PDB entry 6UJX | X-ray diffraction, 2.70 A resolution | chains A and P of the 4 polymer chains in the assembly

Chain A:
Name: p66 Reverse transcriptase/RNaseH
Organism: Human immunodeficiency virus type 1 group M subtype B (isolate HXB2)
Notes: EC 3.4.23.16, 2.7.7.49, 2.7.7.7, 3.1.26.13, 3.1.13.2, 2.7.7.-, 3.1.-.-
UniProt: P04585 (POL_HV1H2); residues 1-560 here correspond to UniProt positions 588-1147 (UniProt number = residue number + 587)
Amino-acid sequence (572 residues; each row starts with the number of its first residue; numbers below 1 keep their minus sign (Met-11 is residue -11)):
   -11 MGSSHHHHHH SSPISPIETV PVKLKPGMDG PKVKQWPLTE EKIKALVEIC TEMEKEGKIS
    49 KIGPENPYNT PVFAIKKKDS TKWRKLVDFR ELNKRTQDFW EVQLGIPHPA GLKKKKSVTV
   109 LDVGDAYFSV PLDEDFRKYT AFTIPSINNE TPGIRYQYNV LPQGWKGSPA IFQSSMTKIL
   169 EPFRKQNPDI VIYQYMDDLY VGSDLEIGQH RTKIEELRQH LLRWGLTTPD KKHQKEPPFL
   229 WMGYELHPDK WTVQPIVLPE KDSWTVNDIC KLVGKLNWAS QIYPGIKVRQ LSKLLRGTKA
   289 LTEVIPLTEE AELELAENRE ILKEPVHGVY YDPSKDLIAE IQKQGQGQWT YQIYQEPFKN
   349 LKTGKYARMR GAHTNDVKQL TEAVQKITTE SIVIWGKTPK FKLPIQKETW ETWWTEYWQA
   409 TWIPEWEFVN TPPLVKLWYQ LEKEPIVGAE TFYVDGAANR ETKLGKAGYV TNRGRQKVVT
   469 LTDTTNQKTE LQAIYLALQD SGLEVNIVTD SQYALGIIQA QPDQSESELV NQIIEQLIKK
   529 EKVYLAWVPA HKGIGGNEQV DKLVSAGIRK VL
Disordered / not traced: -11 to 0, 135-141, 556-560
Sequence notes: initiating methionine (-11); expression tag (-10 to 0); engineered mutation Cys258 (Gln845 in P04585), Ser280 (Cys867 in P04585)
Bound ions: Mg2+: Asp110, Val111, Asp185 (together with 1RY)
Ligand contacts: 1RY: Lys65, Arg72, Asp110, Val111, Gly112, Asp113, Ala114, Tyr115, Gln151, Met184, Asp185, Lys220
UniProt features mapped onto this chain:
  - region: Phe227 to His235 (RT 'primer grip')
  - motif: Trp398 to Trp414 (Tryptophan repeat motif)
  - binding site (Mg(2+)): Asp110, Asp185, Asp186, Asp443, Glu478, Asp498, Asp549
  - site: Trp401 (Essential for RT p66/p51 heterodimerization), Trp414 (Essential for RT p66/p51 heterodimerization), Phe440, Tyr441 (Cleavage), Leu560 (Cleavage)
From the paper describing this entry:
  - binding site for the ligand 1RY: Lys65, Arg72, Tyr115, Met184, Lys220
  - Mg2+ coordination: Asp110, Val111, Asp185
  - contacts within the chain: Arg72-Gln151 (hydrogen bond)
  - conformationally variable residues (side-chain flip): Met184

Chain P:
Molecule: DNA primer
Sequence (21 nucleotides; row label = number of the first residue in the row):
   802 ACAGTCCCTG TTCGGGCGCC C
Disordered / not traced: 802-804
Modified positions: DOC (2',3'-dideoxycytidine-5'-monophosphate) at position 822

Interface between chain A and chain P:
Contacting residue pairs - 34 pairs, chain A then chain P:
  Lys66(A) with DOC_822(P), salt bridge to the phosphate
  Tyr183(A) with DC821(P), hydrogen bond to the base; DOC_822(P), sugar contact
  Met184(A) with DOC_822(P), base contact
  Asp185(A) with DOC_822(P), sugar contact
  Met230(A) with DC821(P), sugar contact; DOC_822(P), phosphate contact
  Gly231(A) with DC821(P), phosphate contact
  Asn255(A) with DC818(P), sugar contact
  Cys258(A) with DC818(P), sugar contact
  Lys259(A) with DC818(P), phosphate contact; DG819(P), phosphate contact
  Gly262(A) with DG819(P), sugar contact
  Lys263(A) with DG819(P), phosphate contact; DC820(P), salt bridge to the phosphate
  Trp266(A) with DC820(P), sugar contact
  Leu289(A) with DG817(P), phosphate contact
  Arg358(A) with DT812(P), salt bridge to the phosphate
  Gly359(A) with DG811(P), phosphate contact
  Ala360(A) with DT810(P), phosphate contact; DG811(P), hydrogen bond to the phosphate
  His361(A) with DT810(P), salt bridge to the phosphate
  Arg448(A) with DG805(P), base contact; DT806(P), hydrogen bond to the base; DC807(P), hydrogen bond to the sugar
  Lys451(A) with DC808(P), salt bridge to the phosphate
  Thr473(A) with DC808(P), phosphate contact; DC809(P), hydrogen bond to the phosphate
  Gln475(A) with DC808(P), phosphate contact; DC809(P), sugar contact
  Lys476(A) with DC809(P), phosphate contact
  Tyr501(A) with DC809(P), phosphate contact; DT810(P), hydrogen bond to the phosphate
  Ile505(A) with DT810(P), phosphate contact
Also at the interface, not in a pair above, chain A (25 interface residues in all): Asp186

In short:
The interface between chain A and chain P involves 25 residues on one side and 14 on the other, with 6
hydrogen bonds and 5 salt bridges. Among the polar pairs are Tyr183(A)-DC821(P), Arg448(A)-DT806(P) and
Arg448(A)-DC807(P). The paper reports a binding site for the ligand 1RY at Lys65(A), Arg72(A) and Tyr115(A)
among others; Mg2+ coordination by Asp110(A), Val111(A) and Asp185(A).
Here chain A is p66 Reverse transcriptase/RNaseH (Human immunodeficiency virus type 1 group M subtype B
(isolate HXB2)) and chain P is DNA primer. Entry 6UJX (HIV-1 wild-type reverse transcriptase-DNA complex with
(-)-FTC-TP) was determined by X-ray diffraction, deposited together with 6UIR, 6UIS, 6UIT, 6UJY, 6UJZ and
6UK0.
